Entry 6AF3 (X-ray diffraction, 2.80 A resolution); this record covers chains G and H of the 4 polymer chains in the assembly.

[Chain G]
Molecule: HigB toxin
From: Streptococcus pneumoniae TIGR4
UniProt: A0A0H2UQ08 (A0A0H2UQ08_STRPN); numbering as in UniProt (aligned over 1-121)
Chain sequence (141 residues; each row starts with the number of its first residue; numbers below 1 keep their minus sign (Mse-19 is residue -19)):
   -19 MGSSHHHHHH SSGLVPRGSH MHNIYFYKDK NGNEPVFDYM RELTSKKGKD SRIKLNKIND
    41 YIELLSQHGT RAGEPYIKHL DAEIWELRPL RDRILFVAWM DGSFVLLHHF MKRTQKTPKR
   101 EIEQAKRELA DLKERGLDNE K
Unresolved in the structure: -19 to 0, 118-121
Sequence notes: initiating methionine (-19); expression tag (-18 to 0)
Modified residues: Mse-19 (selenomethionine); Mse1, Mse20, Mse80, Mse91 (selenomethionine; parent Met)

[Chain H]
Molecule: HigA antitoxin
From: Streptococcus pneumoniae TIGR4
UniProt: A0A0H2UQ20 (A0A0H2UQ20_STRPN); residues 1-97 here = UniProt positions 1-97
Chain sequence (97 residues; each row starts with the number of its first residue):
     1 MKNNAIGSNW KDVRAELFSK EEILESDMRV AIMSELIEAR NEKGISQKKL EEMSGVSQPV
    61 IARMETGKTS PQLDTVLKVL ASLGKTLAVV PLEHEQV
Unresolved in the structure: 1-7, 94-97
Modified residues: Mse1 (selenomethionine); Mse28, Mse33, Mse53, Mse64 (selenomethionine; parent Met)

[Chain G / chain H interface]
Residue-residue contacts (37; chain G residue first):
  Ile4(G) - Asn9(H)
  Ile4(G) - Trp10(H)  hydrogen bond (backbone-backbone)
  Tyr5(G) - Ser8(H)
  Tyr5(G) - Asn9(H)
  Phe6(G) - Ser8(H)  hydrogen bond (backbone-backbone)
  Phe6(G) - Val13(H)  hydrophobic
  Mse20(G) - Leu17(H)  hydrophobic
  Lys29(G) - Glu22(H)  salt bridge
  Arg32(G) - Leu17(H)  hydrogen bond (side chain-backbone)
  Arg32(G) - Phe18(H)
  Arg32(G) - Glu21(H)  salt bridge
  Arg32(G) - Glu22(H)  salt bridge
  Leu35(G) - Phe18(H)  hydrophobic
  Asn36(G) - Arg29(H)
  Asn39(G) - Trp10(H)
  Asn39(G) - Arg14(H)  hydrogen bond
  Asn39(G) - Phe18(H)
  Asn39(G) - Ser26(H)  hydrogen bond
  Asp40(G) - Ser26(H)  hydrogen bond
  Asp40(G) - Arg29(H)  salt bridge
  Asp40(G) - Val30(H)
  Asp40(G) - Mse33(H)
  Ile42(G) - Trp10(H)
  Glu43(G) - Trp10(H)  hydrogen bond
  Glu43(G) - Arg14(H)  salt bridge
  Glu43(G) - Asp27(H)
  Glu43(G) - Val30(H)
  Leu44(G) - Val30(H)
  Leu44(G) - Ile37(H)  hydrophobic
  Gln47(G) - Val30(H)
  His48(G) - Ser34(H)  hydrogen bond
  His48(G) - Glu38(H)  salt bridge
  Arg51(G) - Glu38(H)
  Arg51(G) - Glu42(H)
  Ala52(G) - Ile37(H)  hydrophobic
  Ala52(G) - Asn41(H)
  Pro69(G) - Thr66(H)
Interface residues without a listed pair, chain G (23 interface residues in all): Tyr7, Phe17, Tyr41, Ser46, Gly53
Interface residues without a listed pair, chain H (22 interface residues in all): Ile23, Gly67

[In short]
Chain G and chain H form an interface of 23 and 22 residues respectively, with 8 hydrogen bonds and 6 salt
bridges. Among the polar pairs are Lys29(G)-Glu22(H), Arg32(G)-Glu21(H) and Arg32(G)-Glu22(H).
Here chain G is HigB toxin and chain H is HigA antitoxin, both from Streptococcus pneumoniae TIGR4. Entry 6AF3
(Toxin-Antitoxin module from Streptococcus pneumoniae) was determined by X-ray diffraction.
